Entry 6VM4 (electron microscopy, 7.08 A resolution (low resolution: residue-level contacts below are approximate; hydrogen-bond / salt-bridge calls are withheld)); this record covers chains B and D of the 26 polymer chains in the assembly.

== Chain B ==
Name: ATP synthase subunit alpha, chloroplastic
Organism: Spinacia oleracea
Notes: EC 7.1.2.2
UniProtKB: P06450 (ATPA_SPIOL); numbering as in UniProt (aligned over 1-507)
Amino-acid sequence (507 residues; numbered 1 to 507; the number before each row is that of its first residue):
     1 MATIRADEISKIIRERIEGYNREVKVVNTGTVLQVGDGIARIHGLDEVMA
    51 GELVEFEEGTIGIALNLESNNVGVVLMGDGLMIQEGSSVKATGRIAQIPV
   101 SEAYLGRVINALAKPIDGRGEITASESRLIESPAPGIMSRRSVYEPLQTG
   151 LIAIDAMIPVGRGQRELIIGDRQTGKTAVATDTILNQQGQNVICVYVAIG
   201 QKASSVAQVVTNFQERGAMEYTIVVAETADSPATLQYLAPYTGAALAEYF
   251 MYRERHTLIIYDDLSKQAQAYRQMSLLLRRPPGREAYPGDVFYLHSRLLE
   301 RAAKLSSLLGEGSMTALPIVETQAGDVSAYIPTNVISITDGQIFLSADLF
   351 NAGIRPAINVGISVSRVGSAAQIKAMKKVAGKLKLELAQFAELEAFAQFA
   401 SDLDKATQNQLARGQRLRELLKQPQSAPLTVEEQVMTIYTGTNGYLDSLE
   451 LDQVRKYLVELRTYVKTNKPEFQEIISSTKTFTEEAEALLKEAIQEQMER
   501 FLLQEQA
Unresolved in the structure: 1-3, 505-507
Swiss-Prot annotation at these positions:
  - binding site (ATP): Gly-170 to Thr-177
  - site: Ser-363 (Required for activity)

== Chain D ==
Name: ATP synthase subunit beta, chloroplastic
Organism: Spinacia oleracea
Notes: EC 7.1.2.2
UniProtKB: P00825 (ATPB_SPIOL); numbering as in UniProt (aligned over 1-498)
Amino-acid sequence (498 residues; row label = number of the first residue in the row):
     1 MRINPTTSDPGVSTLEKKNLGRIAQIIGPVLDVAFPPGKMPNIYNALIVK
    51 GRDTAGQPMNVTCEVQQLLGNNRVRAVAMSATDGLTRGMEVIDTGAPLSV
   101 PVGGATLGRIFNVLGEPVDNLGPVDTRTTSPIHRSAPAFTQLDTKLSIFE
   151 TGIKVVDLLAPYRRGGKIGLFGGAGVGKTVLIMELINNIAKAHGGVSVFG
   201 GVGERTREGNDLYMEMKESGVINEQNIAESKVALVYGQMNEPPGARMRVG
   251 LTALTMAEYFRDVNEQDVLLFIDNIFRFVQAGSEVSALLGRMPSAVGYQP
   301 TLSTEMGSLQERITSTKEGSITSIQAVYVPADDLTDPAPATTFAHLDATT
   351 VLSRGLAAKGIYPAVDPLDSTSTMLQPRIVGEEHYEIAQRVKETLQRYKE
   401 LQDIIAILGLDELSEEDRLTVARARKIERFLSQPFFVAEVFTGSPGKYVG
   451 LAETIRGFQLILSGELDSLPEQAFYLVGNIDEATAKAMNLEMESKLKK
Unresolved in the structure: 1-17, 497-498
Swiss-Prot annotation at these positions:
  - binding site (ATP): Gly-172 to Thr-179

== Interface between chain B and chain D ==
Pairs across the interface (14; chain B residue first):
  Val-48(B) / Leu-85(D)
  Val-48(B) / Thr-86(D)
  Met-49(B) / Leu-85(D)
  Ala-50(B) / Thr-82(D)
  Ala-50(B) / Asp-83(D)
  Ala-50(B) / Gly-84(D)
  Ala-50(B) / Leu-85(D)
  Leu-67(B) / Gln-25(D)
  Leu-67(B) / Ile-26(D)
  Ser-69(B) / Ala-24(D)
  Ser-69(B) / Gln-25(D)
  Ile-137(B) / Thr-206(D)
  Ile-137(B) / Asn-210(D)
  Glu-300(B) / Asn-240(D)
Also at the interface, not in a pair above, chain B (14 interface residues in all): Asp-46, Glu-47, Asn-66, Glu-68, Pro-281, Ser-296, Ile-338
Also at the interface, not in a pair above, chain D (16 interface residues in all): Arg-87, Arg-205, Met-239, Ala-287, Gly-290

== Overview ==
14 residues of chain B and 16 residues of chain D are in contact. UniProt lists 8 ATP-binding residues on
chain B; 8 ATP-binding residues on chain D.
Chain B is ATP synthase subunit alpha, chloroplastic and chain D is ATP synthase subunit beta, chloroplastic,
both from Spinacia oleracea; the structure, Chloroplast ATP synthase (C2, CF1FO), was determined by electron
microscopy together with 6VM1, 6VMB, 6VMD, 6VMG, 6VOF, 6VOG and 8 further entries from the same study.
